7X58 - chains B and I of the 10 polymer chains in the assembly; structure by electron microscopy, 3.93 A resolution.

Chain B:
Molecule: Histone H4
Organism: Homo sapiens
Reference sequence: P62805 (H4_HUMAN); residues 1-102 here correspond to UniProt positions 2-103 (UniProt number = residue number + 1)
Amino-acid sequence (106 residues; row label = number of the first residue in the row; numbers below 1 keep their minus sign (Gly-3 is residue -3)):
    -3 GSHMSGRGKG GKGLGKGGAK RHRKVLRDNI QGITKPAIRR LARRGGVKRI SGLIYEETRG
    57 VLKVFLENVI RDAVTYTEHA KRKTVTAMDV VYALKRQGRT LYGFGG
Not modelled in the structure: -3 to 22, 96-102
Sequence notes: expression tag (-3 to 0)
Curated features (UniProtKB/Swiss-Prot):
  - DNA-binding region: Lys16 to Lys20
  - modified residue: Ser1 (N-acetylserine), Arg3 (Asymmetric dimethylarginine), Lys5 (N6-(2-hydroxyisobutyryl)lysine), Lys8 (N6-(2-hydroxyisobutyryl)lysine), Lys12 (N6-(2-hydroxyisobutyryl)lysine), Lys16 (N6-(2-hydroxyisobutyryl)lysine), Lys20 (N6,N6,N6-trimethyllysine), Lys31 (N6-(2-hydroxyisobutyryl)lysine), Lys44 (N6-(2-hydroxyisobutyryl)lysine), Ser47 (Phosphoserine), Tyr51 (Phosphotyrosine), Lys59 (N6-(2-hydroxyisobutyryl)lysine), Lys77 (N6-(2-hydroxyisobutyryl)lysine), Lys79 (N6-(2-hydroxyisobutyryl)lysine), Thr80 (Phosphothreonine), Tyr88 (Phosphotyrosine), Lys91 (N6-(2-hydroxyisobutyryl)lysine)
  - cross-link (Glycyl lysine isopeptide (Lys-Gly)): Lys12 (interchain with G-Cter in SUMO2), Lys20 (interchain with G-Cter in SUMO2), Lys31 (interchain with G-Cter in SUMO2), Lys59 (interchain with G-Cter in SUMO2), Lys79 (interchain with G-Cter in SUMO2), Lys91 (interchain with G-Cter in SUMO2)

Chain I:
Molecule: Widom601 DNA FW
Organism: synthetic construct
Sequence (145 nucleotides; row label = number of the first residue in the row; numbers below 1 keep their minus sign (DA-70 is residue -70)):
   -70 ATCAGAATCC CGGTGCCGAG GCCGCTCAAT TGGTCGTAGA CAGCTCTAGC ACCGCTTAAA
   -10 CGCACGTACG CGCTGTCCCC CGCGTTTTAA CCGCCAAGGG GATTACTCCC TAGTCTCCAG
    50 GCACGTGTCA GATATATACA TCGAT
Not modelled in the structure: -70 to -62, 60-74

Chain B / chain I interface:
Residue-residue contacts (16; chain B residue first):
  Arg35(B) with DA-23(I), salt bridge to the phosphate
  Arg39(B) with DA-23(I), sugar contact; DG-22(I), salt bridge to the phosphate
  Arg45(B) with DT-24(I), sugar contact; DA-23(I), phosphate contact
  Ile46(B) with DT-24(I), phosphate contact; DA-23(I), hydrogen bond to the phosphate
  Ser47(B) with DT-24(I), phosphate contact
  Gly48(B) with DT-24(I), hydrogen bond to the phosphate
  Tyr51(B) with DA-23(I), phosphate contact
  Arg78(B) with DA-3(I), phosphate contact; DC-2(I), salt bridge to the phosphate
  Lys79(B) with DT-4(I), phosphate contact; DA-3(I), hydrogen bond to the phosphate
  Thr80(B) with DA-3(I), sugar contact
  Thr82(B) with DC-2(I), phosphate contact
Interface residues without a listed pair, chain B (13 interface residues in all): Lys44, Lys77

Overview:
13 residues of chain B and 6 residues of chain I are in contact, with 3 hydrogen bonds and 3 salt bridges.
Polar pairs include Ile46(B)-DA-23(I), Gly48(B)-DT-24(I) and Lys79(B)-DA-3(I). UniProt lists a DNA-binding
region on chain B.
Chain B is Histone H4 (Homo sapiens) and chain I is Widom601 DNA FW (synthetic construct); the structure,
Cryo-EM structure of human subnucleosome (open form), was determined by electron microscopy together with 7X57
and 7YOZ from the same study.
